8BA0 - chains L and M of the 43 polymer chains in the assembly; structure by electron microscopy, 3.68 A resolution.

# Chain L
Molecule: NADH-ubiquinone oxidoreductase chain 5
From: Drosophila melanogaster
Notes: EC 7.1.1.2
Reference sequence: C7DZL4 (C7DZL4_DROME); numbering as in UniProt (aligned over 1-577)
Chain sequence (577 residues; row label = number of the first residue in the row):
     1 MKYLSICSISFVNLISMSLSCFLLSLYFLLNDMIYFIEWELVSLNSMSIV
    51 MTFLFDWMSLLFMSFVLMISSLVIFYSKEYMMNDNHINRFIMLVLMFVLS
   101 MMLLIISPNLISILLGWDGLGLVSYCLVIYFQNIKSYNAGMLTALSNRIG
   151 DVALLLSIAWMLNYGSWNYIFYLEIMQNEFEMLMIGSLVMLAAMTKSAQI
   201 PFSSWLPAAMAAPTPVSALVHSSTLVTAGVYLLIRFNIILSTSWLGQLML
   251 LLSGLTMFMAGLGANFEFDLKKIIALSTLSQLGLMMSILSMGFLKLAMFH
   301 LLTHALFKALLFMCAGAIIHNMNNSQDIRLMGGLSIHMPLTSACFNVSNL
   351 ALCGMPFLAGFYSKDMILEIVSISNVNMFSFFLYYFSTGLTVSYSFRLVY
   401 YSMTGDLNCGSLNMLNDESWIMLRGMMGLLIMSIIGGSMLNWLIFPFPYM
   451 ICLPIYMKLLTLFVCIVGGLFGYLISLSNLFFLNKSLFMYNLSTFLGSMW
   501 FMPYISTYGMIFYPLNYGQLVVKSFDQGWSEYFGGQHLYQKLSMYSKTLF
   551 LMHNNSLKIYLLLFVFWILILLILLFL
Residues lining bound ligands: 1,2-Distearoyl-sn-glycerophosphoethanolamine (3PE): Asn-138, Met-141, Leu-142, Leu-145, Ser-146, Ile-149, Pro-201, Phe-202, Ser-204, Ser-506, Thr-507, Met-510, Ile-511, Pro-514, Leu-515

# Chain M
Molecule: NADH-ubiquinone oxidoreductase chain 4
From: Drosophila melanogaster
Notes: EC 7.1.1.2
Reference sequence: P18931 (NU4M_DROME); residues 1-446 here = UniProt positions 1-446
Chain sequence (446 residues; each row starts with the number of its first residue):
     1 MLKIIFFLLFLIPFCFINNMYWMVQIMMFFISFIFLLMNNFMNYWSEISY
    51 FLGCDMLSYGLILLSLWICSLMLLASEMINKHNNYKNLFLLNIIILLLLL
   101 ILTFSSMSLFMFYLFFESSLIPTLFLILGWGYQPERLQAGLYLLFYTLLV
   151 SLPMLIGIFYLMNKIGSMNFYLMNNFMFNYDLLYFCLLCAFLVKMPMFLV
   201 HLWLPKAHVEAPVSGSMILAGIMLKLGGYGMLRVISFLQLMNLKYSFVWI
   251 SISLVGGVLVSLVCLRQTDLKALIAYSSVAHMGIVLSGLLTMTYWGLCGS
   301 YTLMIAHGLCSSGLFCLANVSYERLGSRSMLINKGLLNFMPSMTLWWFLL
   351 SSANMAAPPTLNLLGEIYLLNSIVSWSWISMILLSFLSFFSAAYTLYLYS
   401 FSQHGKLFSGVYSFSSGKIREYLLMLLHWLPLNLLILKSESFMLWL
Residues lining bound ligands:
  - 1,2-Distearoyl-sn-glycerophosphoethanolamine (3PE), molecule 1: Ile-156, Tyr-160, Lys-164, Tyr-180, Leu-182, Leu-183
  - 1,2-Distearoyl-sn-glycerophosphoethanolamine (3PE), molecule 2: Leu-265, Phe-389, Phe-390

# How chain L and chain M interact
Contacting residue pairs (73; chain L residue first):
  Leu-41(L) / Ile-436(M)  hydrophobic
  Leu-41(L) / Glu-440(M)
  Val-42(L) / Tyr-368(M)
  Val-42(L) / Ser-439(M)
  Val-42(L) / Glu-440(M)
  Leu-44(L) / Tyr-294(M)  hydrophobic
  Leu-44(L) / Trp-295(M)
  Leu-44(L) / Cys-298(M)  hydrophobic
  Leu-44(L) / Tyr-368(M)
  Leu-44(L) / Leu-444(M)  hydrophobic
  Asn-45(L) / Trp-295(M)
  Met-47(L) / Trp-295(M)  hydrophobic
  Ile-49(L) / Tyr-368(M)
  Arg-89(L) / Leu-337(M)
  Arg-89(L) / Pro-341(M)
  Leu-114(L) / Leu-363(M)  hydrophobic
  Leu-115(L) / Pro-358(M)  hydrophobic
  Asp-118(L) / Ala-356(M)
  Asp-118(L) / Ala-357(M)
  Asp-118(L) / Pro-358(M)
  Leu-122(L) / Phe-348(M)  hydrophobic
  Leu-122(L) / Ser-352(M)
  Leu-122(L) / Met-355(M)  hydrophobic
  Tyr-125(L) / Leu-396(M)  hydrophobic
  Tyr-125(L) / Tyr-399(M)  hydrophobic
  Tyr-125(L) / Ser-400(M)
  Cys-126(L) / Phe-348(M)  hydrophobic
  Ile-129(L) / His-404(M)
  Phe-131(L) / His-404(M)  hydrogen bond (backbone-side chain)
  Gln-132(L) / Leu-337(M)
  Gln-132(L) / Asn-338(M)  hydrogen bond
  Gln-132(L) / His-404(M)
  Asn-133(L) / His-404(M)
  Tyr-137(L) / Tyr-397(M)
  Tyr-137(L) / Ser-400(M)  hydrogen bond
  Tyr-137(L) / Phe-401(M)
  Tyr-137(L) / His-404(M)
  Ala-144(L) / Leu-396(M)  hydrophobic
  Leu-145(L) / Phe-389(M)
  Leu-145(L) / Ala-393(M)  hydrophobic
  Leu-145(L) / Leu-396(M)  hydrophobic
  Arg-148(L) / Met-355(M)  hydrogen bond (side chain-backbone)
  Arg-148(L) / Ser-388(M)  hydrogen bond
  Arg-148(L) / Ala-392(M)
  Ile-149(L) / Phe-389(M)  hydrophobic
  Val-152(L) / Ser-385(M)
  Val-152(L) / Ser-388(M)
  Leu-155(L) / Leu-370(M)  hydrophobic
  Leu-156(L) / Ser-385(M)
  Ile-158(L) / Ile-367(M)  hydrophobic
  Ile-158(L) / Asn-371(M)
  Ala-159(L) / Asn-371(M)
  Ala-159(L) / Val-374(M)  hydrophobic
  Trp-160(L) / Val-374(M)
  Trp-160(L) / Met-381(M)
  Leu-162(L) / Trp-295(M)  hydrophobic
  Leu-162(L) / Asn-371(M)
  Trp-167(L) / Trp-295(M)  hydrophobic
  Met-184(L) / Met-381(M)  hydrophobic
  Leu-515(L) / Leu-265(M)  hydrophobic
  Leu-515(L) / Arg-266(M)  hydrogen bond (backbone-side chain)
  Tyr-517(L) / Leu-259(M)
  Tyr-517(L) / Leu-262(M)  hydrophobic
  Gly-518(L) / Leu-262(M)
  Gln-519(L) / Arg-266(M)  hydrogen bond
  Val-522(L) / Val-263(M)  hydrophobic
  Asp-526(L) / His-201(M)  salt bridge
  Asp-526(L) / Leu-202(M)
  Asp-526(L) / Tyr-276(M)  hydrogen bond
  Ser-530(L) / Leu-202(M)
  Glu-531(L) / Leu-202(M)
  Gln-536(L) / Gln-138(M)
  Gln-536(L) / Tyr-142(M)
Interface residues without a listed pair, chain L (47 interface residues in all): Trp-39, Ser-43, Pro-514, Asn-516, Val-521, Phe-525, Gly-535
Interface residues without a listed pair, chain M (49 interface residues in all): Tyr-146, Leu-384, Phe-390, Leu-437, Met-443

# Summary
47 residues of chain L face 49 of chain M across their interface, with 8 hydrogen bonds and 1 salt bridge.
Polar pairs include Asp-526(L)/His-201(M), Phe-131(L)/His-404(M) and Gln-132(L)/Asn-338(M). One
1,2-Distearoyl-sn-glycerophosphoethanolamine molecule is bound between chain L and chain M. Ligands of chain
M: 1,2-Distearoyl-sn-glycerophosphoethanolamine.
Chain L is NADH-ubiquinone oxidoreductase chain 5 and chain M is NADH-ubiquinone oxidoreductase chain 4, both
from Drosophila melanogaster; the structure, Drosophila melanogaster complex I in the Twisted state (Dm2), was
determined by electron microscopy (same publication as 8B9Z).
